1XTT - chains C and D of the 4 polymer chains in the assembly; structure by X-ray diffraction, 1.80 A resolution.

== Chain C (and D) ==
Protein: Probable uracil phosphoribosyltransferase
From: Sulfolobus solfataricus
Notes: EC 2.4.2.9; chain D of this document is another copy of the same molecule, construct and numbering; everything in this record applies to it too
Reference sequence: Q980Q4 (UPP_SULSO); residue numbers follow UniProt; this construct covers 1-216
Sequence (216 residues; each row starts with the number of its first residue):
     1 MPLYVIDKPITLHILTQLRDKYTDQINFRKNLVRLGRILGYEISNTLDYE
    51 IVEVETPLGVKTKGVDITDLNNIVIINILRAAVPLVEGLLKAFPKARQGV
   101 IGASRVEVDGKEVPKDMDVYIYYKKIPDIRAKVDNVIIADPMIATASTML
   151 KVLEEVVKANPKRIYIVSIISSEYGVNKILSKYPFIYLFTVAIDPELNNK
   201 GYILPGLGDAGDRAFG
Not modelled in the structure: 1 (chain D: 1, 107-113)
Curated features (UniProtKB/Swiss-Prot):
  - binding site (CTP): R29, K30, R37, E87 to A96
  - binding site (GTP): K30 to R34
  - binding site (5-phospho-alpha-D-ribose 1-diphosphate): R80, R105, D140 to T148, D209
  - binding site (uracil): I203, G208 to A210
Residues lining bound ligands: uridine-5'-monophosphate (U5P): I78, A81, R105, M117, D140, M142, I143, A144, T145, A146, S147, T148, G201, Y202, I203, G208, D209, A210, G211

== How chain C and chain D interact ==
Residue-residue contacts (88):
  I6(C) - Y41(D)
  K8(C) - Y41(D)
  K8(C) - N45(D)
  P9(C) - N45(D)
  P9(C) - Y49(D)  hydrophobic
  P9(C) - V65(D)
  P9(C) - I67(D)
  I10(C) - Y41(D)  hydrophobic
  I10(C) - S44(D)
  I10(C) - N45(D)  hydrogen bond (backbone-side chain)
  I10(C) - I67(D)  hydrophobic
  T11(C) - Y41(D)
  L12(C) - V65(D)  hydrophobic
  H13(C) - V65(D)
  H13(C) - D66(D)  salt bridge
  H13(C) - I67(D)  hydrogen bond (side chain-backbone)
  H13(C) - L70(D)
  T16(C) - V54(D)
  T16(C) - G64(D)
  T16(C) - V65(D)  hydrogen bond (side chain-backbone)
  R19(C) - E55(D)
  R19(C) - T56(D)
  R19(C) - P57(D)
  R19(C) - T62(D)
  D20(C) - E55(D)
  K21(C) - E55(D)  salt bridge
  K21(C) - T56(D)
  K21(C) - P57(D)
  R34(C) - P94(D)
  R37(C) - R37(D)
  I38(C) - Y41(D)  hydrophobic
  Y41(C) - I6(D)
  Y41(C) - K8(D)
  Y41(C) - I10(D)  hydrophobic
  Y41(C) - T11(D)
  Y41(C) - I38(D)  hydrophobic
  Y41(C) - Y41(D)  hydrophobic
  Y41(C) - E42(D)  hydrogen bond
  E42(C) - Y41(D)  hydrogen bond
  S44(C) - I10(D)
  N45(C) - K8(D)
  N45(C) - P9(D)
  N45(C) - I10(D)  hydrogen bond (side chain-backbone)
  Y49(C) - P9(D)  hydrophobic
  V54(C) - T16(D)
  V54(C) - D20(D)
  E55(C) - R19(D)
  E55(C) - D20(D)
  E55(C) - K21(D)  salt bridge
  T56(C) - R19(D)
  T56(C) - K21(D)
  T56(C) - P205(D)  hydrogen bond (side chain-backbone)
  T56(C) - G206(D)
  P57(C) - R19(D)
  P57(C) - K21(D)
  P57(C) - L207(D)
  P57(C) - R213(D)
  L58(C) - N198(D)
  L58(C) - Y202(D)  hydrophobic
  L58(C) - I203(D)
  L58(C) - L204(D)  hydrophobic
  L58(C) - P205(D)
  L58(C) - G208(D)
  V60(C) - P205(D)  hydrophobic
  T62(C) - R19(D)
  T62(C) - P205(D)
  G64(C) - T16(D)
  V65(C) - P9(D)
  V65(C) - L12(D)  hydrophobic
  V65(C) - H13(D)
  V65(C) - T16(D)  hydrogen bond (backbone-side chain)
  D66(C) - H13(D)  salt bridge
  I67(C) - P9(D)
  I67(C) - I10(D)  hydrophobic
  I67(C) - H13(D)  hydrogen bond (backbone-side chain)
  L70(C) - H13(D)
  P94(C) - R34(D)
  N198(C) - L58(D)
  I203(C) - L58(D)
  L204(C) - L58(D)  hydrophobic
  P205(C) - T56(D)  hydrogen bond (backbone-side chain)
  P205(C) - L58(D)
  P205(C) - V60(D)  hydrophobic
  P205(C) - T62(D)
  G206(C) - T56(D)
  L207(C) - P57(D)
  G208(C) - L58(D)
  R213(C) - P57(D)
Also at the interface, not in a pair above, chain C (42 interface residues in all): V52, Y202
Also at the interface, not in a pair above, chain D (43 interface residues in all): Y22, V52

== Summary ==
42 residues of chain C face 43 of chain D across their interface, with 10 hydrogen bonds and 4 salt bridges.
Among the polar pairs are H13(C)-D66(D), K21(C)-E55(D) and I10(C)-N45(D). Bound to chain C:
uridine-5'-monophosphate.
Chain C and chain D are both Probable uracil phosphoribosyltransferase (Sulfolobus solfataricus); the
structure, Sulfolobus solfataricus uracil phosphoribosyltransferase in complex with uridine 5'-monophosphate
(UMP), was determined by X-ray diffraction (same publication as 1XTU and 1XTV).
